5ZCD - chain A; structure by X-ray diffraction, 1.71 A resolution.

# Chain A
Name: Alpha-glucosidase
From: Bacillus sp
Notes: engineered mutation(s): E256Q
Sequence (555 residues; each row starts with the number of its first residue):
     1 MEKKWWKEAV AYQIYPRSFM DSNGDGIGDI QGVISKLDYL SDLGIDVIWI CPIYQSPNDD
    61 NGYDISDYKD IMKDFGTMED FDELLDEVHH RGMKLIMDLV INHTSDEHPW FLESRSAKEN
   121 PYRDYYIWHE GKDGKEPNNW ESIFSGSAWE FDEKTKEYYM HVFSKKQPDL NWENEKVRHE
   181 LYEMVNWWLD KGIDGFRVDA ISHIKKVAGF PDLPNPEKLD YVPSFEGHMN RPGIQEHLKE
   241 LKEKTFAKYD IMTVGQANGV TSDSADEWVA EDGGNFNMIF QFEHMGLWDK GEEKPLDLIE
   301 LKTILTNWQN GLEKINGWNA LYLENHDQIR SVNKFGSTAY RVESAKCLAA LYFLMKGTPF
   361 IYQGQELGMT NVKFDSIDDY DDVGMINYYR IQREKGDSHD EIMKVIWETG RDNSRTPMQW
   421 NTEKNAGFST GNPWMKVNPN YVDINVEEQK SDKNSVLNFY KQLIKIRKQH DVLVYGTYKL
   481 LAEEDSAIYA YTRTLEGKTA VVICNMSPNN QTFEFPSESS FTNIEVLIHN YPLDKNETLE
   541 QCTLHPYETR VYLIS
Unresolved in the structure: 1-3, 289-293, 518-519
Metal / ion sites: Ca2+ site 1: Asp21, Asn23, Asp25, Ile27, Asp29; Ca2+ site 2 near Glu173 (its only coordinating residue here); Ca2+ site 3: Asp534, Glu537, Thr543

# Overview
Asp21, Asn23, Asp25, Ile27 and Asp29 coordinate Ca2+ site 1. The Ca2+ site 3 is built by Asp534, Glu537 and
Thr543.
Chain A is Alpha-glucosidase (Bacillus sp); the structure, Crystal structure of Alpha-glucosidase in complex
with maltotriose, was determined by X-ray diffraction together with 5ZCB, 5ZCC and 5ZCE from the same study.
